6B0B - chains A and D of the 4 polymer chains in the assembly; structure by X-ray diffraction, 3.28 A resolution.

== Chain A ==
Molecule: APOBEC3H
Source organism: Homo sapiens
UniProtKB: B7TQM6 (B7TQM6_HUMAN); numbering as in UniProt (aligned over 1-183)
Sequence (186 residues; row label = number of the first residue in the row; numbers below 1 keep their minus sign (Ala-2 is residue -2)):
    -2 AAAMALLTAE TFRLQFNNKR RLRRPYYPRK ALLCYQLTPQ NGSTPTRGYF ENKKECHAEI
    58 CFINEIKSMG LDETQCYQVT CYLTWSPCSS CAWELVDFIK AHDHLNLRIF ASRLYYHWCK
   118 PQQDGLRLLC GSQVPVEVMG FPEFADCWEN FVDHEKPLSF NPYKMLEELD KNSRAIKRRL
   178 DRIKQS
Not modelled in the structure: -2 to 2, 183
Construct notes: expression tag (-2 to 0); engineered mutation Glu52 (Lys in B7TQM6)
Ion coordination: Zn2+: His54, Cys85, Cys88
From the paper describing this entry:
  - binding site for the 8-nt RNA strand: Arg18, Tyr23, Trp115, Arg171, Arg175, Arg176, Arg179
  - self-association interface (contacts with another copy of this molecule): Tyr23
  - mutagenesis - R18E, R20E, H114A, W115A, R171E, A172E, I173A, I173E, R175E, R175E/R176E (100-fold), R176E, R179E: increased catalytic activity
  - catalytic residues: Glu56
  - mutagenesis - R26E, K50E, K51E, K52E: unchanged catalytic activity
  - mutagenesis - E56A: abolished catalytic activity
  - mutagenesis - R21E, P22A, Y23A, Y24A, P25A, R110E, L111A, Y112A, Y113A: decreased catalytic activity
  - mutagenesis - W115A/R175E/R176E: decreased growth
  - mutagenesis - R18E, H114A, W115A, A172E, R175E/R176E, R179E: decreased localization
  - mutagenesis - E56A: decreased signaling

== Chain D ==
Molecule: MCherry
Source organism: Discosoma sp
UniProtKB: V9VHH0 (V9VHH0_HRSV); residues -4 to 227 here correspond to UniProt positions 1-232 (UniProt number = residue number + 5)
Sequence (255 residues; row label = number of the first residue in the row; numbers below 1 keep their minus sign (Met-27 is residue -27)):
   -27 MGSSHHHHHH SQDPNSLEVL FQGMVSKGEE DNMAIIKEFM RFKVHMEGSV NGHEFEIEGE
    33 GEGRPYEGTQ TAKLKVTKGG PLPFAWDILS PQFMYGSKAY VKHPADIPDY LKLSFPEGFK
    93 WERVMNFEDG GVVTVTQDSS LQDGEFIYKV KLRGTNFPSD GPVMQKKTMG WEASSERMYP
   153 EDGALKGEIK QRLKLKDGGH YDAEVKTTYK AKKPVQLPGA YNVNIKLDIT SHNEDYTIVE
   213 QYERAEGRHS TGGMD
Not modelled in the structure: -27 to 3, 53, 66-69, 113-117, 152-155, 223-227
Construct notes: initiating methionine (-27); expression tag (-26 to -5)
Covalent attachments: covalent link Asn4-Pro76, Ile8-Pro76, Glu10-Pro80, Met12-Pro190, Pro37-Pro80, Tyr72-Pro190; covalent link Ile8-Ile79, Lys9-Ile79, Phe91-Ile197, Gln109-Ile161, Asp110-Ile161, Lys182-Ile197, Lys184-Ile197; covalent link Lys9-Asp78, Pro37-Asp81, Lys182-Asp200; covalent link Arg13-Gly191, Phe87-Gly219, Val122-Gly159; covalent link Arg13-Ala192, Ser86-Ala217; covalent link Phe14-Tyr151, Val16-Tyr151, Phe65-Tyr181, Lys70-Tyr181, Tyr72-Tyr82, Trp93-Tyr181, Phe118-Tyr193, Pro186-Tyr214; covalent link Met18-Glu160, Gln64-Glu94, Tyr82-Glu215, Ser86-Glu218, Phe87-Glu218, Gln109-Glu148, Asp110-Glu148, Ser111-Glu148, Val122-Glu160, Lys123-Glu176; covalent link Met18-Lys178, Phe65-Lys158, Val73-Lys84, Lys74-Lys84, Asp81-Lys84, Val107-Lys178, Lys123-Lys162; covalent link Glu34-Leu189, Gly35-Leu189, Tyr38-Leu85, Glu39-Leu85, Gln42-Leu189, Thr43-Leu189, Phe65-Leu157, Lys70-Leu83, Val73-Leu83, Lys74-Leu85, Lys182-Leu199; covalent link Arg36-Gln188; covalent link Gly40-Val187, Thr41-Val187, Phe87-Val195, Gly90-Val195, Val96-Val107, Thr108-Val177; covalent link Ser62-Thr180, Gln64-Thr179, Gln64-Thr180, Trp93-Thr179, Val96-Thr106, Met97-Thr106; covalent link Pro88-Arg220, Trp93-Arg95, Asn98-Arg125, Gly103-Arg125, Ile119-Arg149, Tyr120-Arg149, Ala183-Arg216, Lys185-Arg216; covalent link Glu89-Asn196, Gly90-Asn196, Ser112-Asn194; covalent link Lys92-Ser146, Asp110-Ser147; covalent link Tyr120-Met150

== Interface between chain A and chain D ==
Residue-residue contacts (12):
  Phe138(A) - Arg36(D)
  Phe138(A) - Glu39(D)
  Ala142(A) - Arg216(D)  hydrogen bond (backbone-side chain)
  Trp145(A) - Arg216(D)
  Glu146(A) - Arg216(D)
  His151(A) - Lys198(D)
  Lys153(A) - Glu144(D)
  Pro159(A) - Thr202(D)
  Tyr160(A) - Thr43(D)
  Tyr160(A) - Thr202(D)
  Tyr160(A) - Glu212(D)  hydrogen bond
  Leu163(A) - Arg36(D)
Also at the interface, not in a pair above, chain A (13 interface residues in all): Pro139, Asp143, Glu152, Leu155
Also at the interface, not in a pair above, chain D (12 interface residues in all): Thr41, Lys74, Asp200, Tyr214

== Summary ==
13 residues of chain A face 12 of chain D across their interface, with 2 hydrogen bonds. Among the polar pairs
are Ala142(A)-Arg216(D) and Tyr160(A)-Glu212(D). The paper reports the catalytic residue Glu56(A); R18E, R20E
and H114A of chain A, among others, increase catalytic activity; 27 substitutions were tested in all.
Here chain A is APOBEC3H (Homo sapiens) and chain D is MCherry (Discosoma sp). Entry 6B0B (Crystal structure
of human APOBEC3H) was determined by X-ray diffraction, deposited together with 6BBO.
